7RIQ - chains A and E of the 13 polymer chains in the assembly; structure by X-ray diffraction, 3.00 A resolution.

== Chain A ==
Protein: DNA-directed RNA polymerase II subunit RPB1
Source organism: Saccharomyces cerevisiae (strain ATCC 204508 / S288c)
Notes: EC 2.7.7.6
Reference sequence: P04050 (RPB1_YEAST); residue numbers follow UniProt; this construct covers 1-1733
Amino-acid sequence (1733 residues; each row starts with the number of its first residue):
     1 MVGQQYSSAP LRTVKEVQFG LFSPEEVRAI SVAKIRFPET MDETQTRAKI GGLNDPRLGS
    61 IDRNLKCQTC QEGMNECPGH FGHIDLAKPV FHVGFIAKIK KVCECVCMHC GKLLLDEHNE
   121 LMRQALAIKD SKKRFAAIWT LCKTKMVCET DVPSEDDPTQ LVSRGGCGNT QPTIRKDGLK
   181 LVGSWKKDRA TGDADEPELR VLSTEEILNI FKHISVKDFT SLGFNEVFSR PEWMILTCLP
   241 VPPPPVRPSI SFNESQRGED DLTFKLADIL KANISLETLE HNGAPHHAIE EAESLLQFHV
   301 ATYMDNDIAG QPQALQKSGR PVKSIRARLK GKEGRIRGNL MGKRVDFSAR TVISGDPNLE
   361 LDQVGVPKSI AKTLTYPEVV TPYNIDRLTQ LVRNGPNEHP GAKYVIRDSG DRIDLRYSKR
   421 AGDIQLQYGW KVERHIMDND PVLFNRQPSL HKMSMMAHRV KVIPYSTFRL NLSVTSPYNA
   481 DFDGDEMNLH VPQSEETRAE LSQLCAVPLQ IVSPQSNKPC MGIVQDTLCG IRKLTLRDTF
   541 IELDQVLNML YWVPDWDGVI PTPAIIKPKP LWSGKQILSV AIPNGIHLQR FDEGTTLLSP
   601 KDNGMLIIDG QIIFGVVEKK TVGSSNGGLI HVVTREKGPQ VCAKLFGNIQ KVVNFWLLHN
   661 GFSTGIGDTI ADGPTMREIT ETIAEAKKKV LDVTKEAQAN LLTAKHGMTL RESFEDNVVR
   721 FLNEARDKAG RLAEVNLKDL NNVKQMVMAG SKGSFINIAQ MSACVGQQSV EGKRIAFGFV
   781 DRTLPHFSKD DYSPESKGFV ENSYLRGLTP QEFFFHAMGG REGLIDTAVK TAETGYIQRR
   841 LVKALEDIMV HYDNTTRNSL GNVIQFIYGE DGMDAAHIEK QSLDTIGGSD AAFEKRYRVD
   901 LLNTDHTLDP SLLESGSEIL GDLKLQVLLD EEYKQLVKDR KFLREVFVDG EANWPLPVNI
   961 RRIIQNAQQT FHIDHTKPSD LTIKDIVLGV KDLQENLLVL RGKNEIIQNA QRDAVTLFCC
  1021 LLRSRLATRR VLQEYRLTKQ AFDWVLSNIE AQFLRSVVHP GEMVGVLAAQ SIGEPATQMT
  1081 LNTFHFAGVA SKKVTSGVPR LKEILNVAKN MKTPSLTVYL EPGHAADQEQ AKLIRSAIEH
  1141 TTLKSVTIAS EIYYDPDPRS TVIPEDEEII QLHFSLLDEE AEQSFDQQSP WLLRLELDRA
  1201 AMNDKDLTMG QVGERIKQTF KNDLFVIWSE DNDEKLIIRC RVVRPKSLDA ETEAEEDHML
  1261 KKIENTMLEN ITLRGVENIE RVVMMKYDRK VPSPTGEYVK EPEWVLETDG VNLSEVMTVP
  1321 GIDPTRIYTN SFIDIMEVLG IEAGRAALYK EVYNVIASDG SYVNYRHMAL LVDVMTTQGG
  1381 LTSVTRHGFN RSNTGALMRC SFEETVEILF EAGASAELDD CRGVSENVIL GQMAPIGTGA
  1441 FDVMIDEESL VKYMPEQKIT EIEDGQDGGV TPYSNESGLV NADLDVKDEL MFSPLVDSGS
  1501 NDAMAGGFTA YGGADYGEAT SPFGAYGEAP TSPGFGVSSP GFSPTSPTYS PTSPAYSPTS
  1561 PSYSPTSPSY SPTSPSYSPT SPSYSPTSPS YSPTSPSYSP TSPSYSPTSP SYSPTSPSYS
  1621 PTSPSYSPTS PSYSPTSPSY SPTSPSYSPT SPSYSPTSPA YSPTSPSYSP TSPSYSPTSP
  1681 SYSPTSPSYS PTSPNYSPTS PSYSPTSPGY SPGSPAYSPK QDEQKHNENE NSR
Unresolved in the structure: 1-2, 154-160, 187-198, 250-256, 1082-1091, 1177-1187, 1447-1733
UniProt features mapped onto this chain:
  - region: Pro248 to Asp260 (Lid loop), Asn306 to Lys323 (Rudder loop), Pro810 to Glu822 (Bridging helix)
  - binding site (Zn(2+)): Cys67, Cys70, Cys77, His80, Cys107, Cys110, Cys148, Cys167
  - binding site (Mg(2+)): Asp481, Asp483, Asp485
  - modified residue: Thr1471 (Phosphothreonine)
  - cross-link (Glycyl lysine isopeptide (Lys-Gly)): Lys695 (interchain with G-Cter in ubiquitin), Lys1246 (interchain with G-Cter in ubiquitin), Lys1350 (interchain with G-Cter in ubiquitin)
  - natural variant: Ser1653 to Pro1659 (deletion: In strain: A364A)
  - mutagenesis: Lys1246 (K1246R: Impairs ubiquitination during transcription stress)
Bound ions: Zn2+ site 1: Cys67, Cys70, Cys77, His80; Zn2+ site 2: Cys107, Cys110, Cys148; Mg2+: Asp483 (shared with 1 residue of chain R)

== Chain E ==
Protein: DNA-directed RNA polymerases I, II, and III subunit RPABC1
Source organism: Saccharomyces cerevisiae (strain ATCC 204508 / S288c)
Reference sequence: P20434 (RPAB1_YEAST); residues 1-215 here = UniProt positions 1-215
Amino-acid sequence (215 residues; numbered 1 to 215; the number before each row is that of its first residue):
     1 MDQENERNIS RLWRAFRTVK EMVKDRGYFI TQEEVELPLE DFKAKYCDSM GRPQRKMMSF
    61 QANPTEESIS KFPDMGSLWV EFCDEPSVGV KTMKTFVIHI QEKNFQTGIF VYQNNITPSA
   121 MKLVPSIPPA TIETFNEAAL VVNITHHELV PKHIRLSSDE KRELLKRYRL KESQLPRIQR
   181 ADPVALYLGL KRGEVVKIIR KSETSGRYAS YRICM
Unresolved in the structure: 1-3

== Chain A / chain E interface ==
Contacting residue pairs - 78 pairs, chain A then chain E:
  Leu121(A) - Lys122(E)
  Arg857(A) - Tyr168(E)  hydrogen bond (side chain-backbone)
  Arg857(A) - Leu170(E)
  Arg857(A) - Gln174(E)
  Gly861(A) - Gln174(E)
  Asn862(A) - Ser173(E)
  Asn862(A) - Gln174(E)
  Val863(A) - Leu170(E)  hydrophobic
  Val863(A) - Gln174(E)  hydrogen bond (backbone-backbone)
  Val863(A) - Pro176(E)
  Gln865(A) - Tyr208(E)
  Phe866(A) - Tyr168(E)  hydrophobic
  Phe866(A) - Leu175(E)  hydrophobic
  Phe866(A) - Tyr208(E)  hydrogen bond (backbone-side chain)
  Phe866(A) - Ala209(E)
  Phe866(A) - Ser210(E)
  Phe866(A) - Tyr211(E)
  Ile867(A) - Tyr208(E)
  Gly869(A) - Thr204(E)  hydrogen bond (backbone-side chain)
  Glu870(A) - Arg200(E)  salt bridge
  Glu870(A) - Ser202(E)  hydrogen bond
  Glu870(A) - Thr204(E)
  Glu870(A) - Ser205(E)  hydrogen bond (backbone-side chain)
  Glu870(A) - Tyr208(E)
  Asp871(A) - Thr204(E)
  Phe942(A) - Gly206(E)
  Phe942(A) - Arg207(E)
  Glu945(A) - Lys201(E)  hydrogen bond (backbone-side chain)
  Val946(A) - Lys201(E)
  Trp954(A) - Glu203(E)
  Asn1004(A) - Arg167(E)
  Ile1006(A) - Glu163(E)
  Ile1006(A) - Leu164(E)  hydrophobic
  Ile1006(A) - Arg167(E)
  Ile1007(A) - Tyr168(E)  hydrophobic
  Asp1013(A) - Ser205(E)
  Asp1013(A) - Arg207(E)
  Ala1014(A) - Ser205(E)
  Thr1016(A) - Ser205(E)
  Leu1017(A) - Glu203(E)
  Leu1017(A) - Thr204(E)
  Leu1017(A) - Ser205(E)  hydrogen bond (backbone-backbone)
  Leu1017(A) - Gly206(E)
  Met1317(A) - Val142(E)
  Thr1318(A) - Arg11(E)  hydrogen bond
  Thr1318(A) - Arg14(E)
  Thr1318(A) - Ala138(E)
  Thr1318(A) - Val141(E)
  Thr1318(A) - Val142(E)
  Pro1324(A) - Val142(E)  hydrophobic
  Pro1324(A) - His147(E)
  Thr1325(A) - His146(E)
  Thr1325(A) - His147(E)
  Thr1325(A) - Glu148(E)  hydrogen bond (backbone-backbone)
  Arg1326(A) - His147(E)
  Ile1327(A) - His147(E)  hydrogen bond (backbone-side chain)
  Glu1337(A) - Pro183(E)
  Val1338(A) - Ile144(E)
  Val1338(A) - Pro183(E)
  Leu1339(A) - Ile144(E)  hydrophobic
  Leu1339(A) - His147(E)
  Leu1339(A) - Val150(E)  hydrophobic
  Gly1340(A) - Asp182(E)
  Gly1340(A) - Pro183(E)
  Ile1341(A) - Asp182(E)  hydrogen bond (backbone-side chain)
  Glu1342(A) - Pro151(E)
  Glu1342(A) - Arg200(E)  salt bridge
  Glu1342(A) - Arg212(E)  salt bridge
  Ala1343(A) - Leu149(E)  hydrophobic
  Arg1345(A) - Arg200(E)
  Tyr1349(A) - Glu203(E)  hydrogen bond
  Tyr1365(A) - Glu203(E)
  Tyr1365(A) - Thr204(E)
  Thr1376(A) - Arg212(E)
  Thr1377(A) - Pro176(E)
  Thr1377(A) - Arg177(E)  hydrogen bond (backbone-backbone)
  Gln1378(A) - Arg177(E)
  Gly1379(A) - Arg177(E)
Interface residues without a listed pair, chain A (55 interface residues in all): Leu860, Lys938, Phe947, Leu956, Ala1010, Tyr1328, Ile1335, Met1336, Ala1346, Ala1347, Arg1366, Asp1373, Gly1380
Interface residues without a listed pair, chain E (44 interface residues in all): His153, Arg169, Ile178, Gln179, Val184, Ile198

== In short ==
55 residues of chain A face 44 of chain E across their interface, with 14 hydrogen bonds and 3 salt bridges.
Polar contacts include Glu870(A)-Arg200(E), Glu1342(A)-Arg200(E) and Glu1342(A)-Arg212(E). UniProt lists 8
Zn2+-binding residues, 3 Mg2+-binding residues and one mutagenesis site on chain A.
Here chain A is DNA-directed RNA polymerase II subunit RPB1 and chain E is DNA-directed RNA polymerases I, II,
and III subunit RPABC1, both from Saccharomyces cerevisiae (strain ATCC 204508 / S288c). Entry 7RIQ (RNA
polymerase II elongation complex scaffold 1 without polyamide) was determined by X-ray diffraction together
with 7RIM, 7RIP, 7RIW, 7RIX and 7RIY from the same study.
